8D36 - chains L and F of the 3 polymer chains in the assembly; structure by X-ray diffraction, 1.45 A resolution.

[Chain L]
Name: Neutralizing antibody COV44-62 light chain
From: Homo sapiens
Notes: antibody fragment or engineered binder
Sequence (216 residues; numbered 1 to 216; the number before each row is that of its first residue):
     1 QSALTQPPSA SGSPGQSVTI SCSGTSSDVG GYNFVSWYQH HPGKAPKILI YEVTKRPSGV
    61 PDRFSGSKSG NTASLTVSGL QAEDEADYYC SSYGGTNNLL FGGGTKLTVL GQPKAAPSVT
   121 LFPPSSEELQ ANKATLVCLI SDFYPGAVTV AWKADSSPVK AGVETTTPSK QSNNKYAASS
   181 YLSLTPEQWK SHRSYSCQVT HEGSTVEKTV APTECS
Disordered / not traced: 213-216
Disulfides: C22-C90, C138-C197

[Chain F]
Name: Spike protein S2 fusion peptide
Reference sequence: P0DTC2 (SPIKE_SARS2); numbering as in UniProt (aligned over 812-826)
Sequence (15 residues; each row starts with the number of its first residue):
   812 PSKRSFIEDL LFNKV
Disordered / not traced: 826
Swiss-Prot annotation at these positions:
  - region: S816 to V826 (Fusion peptide 1)
  - site: R815, S816 (Cleavage)
Reported in the primary citation:
  - mutagenesis - R815A, E819A, D820A, L822A, K825A: decreased binding to COV44-62
  - mutagenesis - F823A: abolished binding to COV44-62
  - mutagenesis - R815A, E819A, D820A, F823A: decreased binding to COV44-79

[How chain L and chain F interact]
Contacting residue pairs (7; chain L residue first):
  F34(L) - L822(F)  hydrophobic
  Y93(L) - L822(F)  hydrogen bond (side chain-backbone)
  Y93(L) - F823(F)  hydrophobic
  N97(L) - L822(F)
  N97(L) - F823(F)
  N97(L) - N824(F)  hydrogen bond (side chain-backbone)
  N98(L) - F823(F)
Other interface residues (no listed pair), chain F (4 interface residues in all): K825
From the paper, about this interface:
  - epitope / paratope residues, chain F: L822(F), N824(F)

[Summary]
Chain L and chain F each contribute 4 residues to their interface, with 2 hydrogen bonds. Polar pairs include
Y93(L)-L822(F) and N97(L)-N824(F). The paper reports that R815A, E819A and D820A of chain F, among others,
reduce binding to COV44-62; epitope/paratope residues L822(F) and N824(F); 6 substitutions were tested in all.
Chain L is Neutralizing antibody COV44-62 light chain (Homo sapiens) and chain F is Spike protein S2 fusion
peptide; the structure, Crystal structure of SARS-CoV-2 fusion peptide in complex with neutralizing antibody
COV44-62, was determined by X-ray diffraction.
